Entry 1H9T (X-ray diffraction, 3.25 A resolution); this record covers chains B and Y of the 4 polymer chains in the assembly.

Chain B:
Name: Fatty acid metabolism regulator protein
Organism: Escherichia coli
UniProtKB: P09371 (FADR_ECOLI); residues 2-239 here correspond to UniProt positions 1-238 (UniProt number = residue number - 1)
Amino-acid sequence (243 residues; each row starts with the number of its first residue; numbers below 1 keep their minus sign (Phe-3 is residue -3)):
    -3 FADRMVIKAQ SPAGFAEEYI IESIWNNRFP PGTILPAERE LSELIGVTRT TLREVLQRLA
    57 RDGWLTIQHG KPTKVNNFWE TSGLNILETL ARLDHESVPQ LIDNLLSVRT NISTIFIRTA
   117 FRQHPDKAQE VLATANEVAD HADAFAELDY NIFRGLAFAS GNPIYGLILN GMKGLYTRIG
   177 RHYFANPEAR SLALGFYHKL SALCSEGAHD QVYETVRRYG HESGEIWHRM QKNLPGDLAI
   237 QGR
Not modelled in the structure: -3 to 4, 231-239
Ligand contacts: gold ion (AU): Phe117, Pro121, Leu199, Cys200, Ser201
What the authors report for this chain:
  - binding site for the 19-nt DNA strand: Ser7 to Ala9, Glu34, Arg35, Thr44, Arg45, Thr46, Thr47, Arg49, Ile63 to Thr69
  - mutagenesis - A9V, R35A, R35C, R49A: abolished binding to the 19-nt DNA strand (citing earlier work)
  - mutagenesis - K67A: decreased binding to the 19-nt DNA strand (citing earlier work)

Chain Y:
Molecule: 19-nt DNA strand
Sequence (19 nucleotides; numbered 1 to 19; the number before each row is that of its first residue):
     1 GATCTGGTCG TACCAGATG

Interface between chain B and chain Y:
Contacting residue pairs (17; chain B residue first):
  Ser7(B) with DT8(Y), hydrogen bond to the phosphate
  Pro8(B) with DT8(Y), phosphate contact; DC9(Y), phosphate contact
  Ala9(B) with DT8(Y), hydrogen bond to the phosphate
  Arg35(B) with DC13(Y), base contact
  Val43(B) with DC9(Y), phosphate contact
  Thr44(B) with DC9(Y), hydrogen bond to the phosphate; DG10(Y), base contact
  Thr46(B) with DC9(Y), base contact; DG10(Y), hydrogen bond to the base
  Thr47(B) with DT8(Y), sugar contact; DC9(Y), hydrogen bond to the phosphate
  His65(B) with DA15(Y), base contact; DG16(Y), hydrogen bond to the sugar
  Gly66(B) with DG16(Y), base contact; DA17(Y), sugar contact
  Lys67(B) with DA17(Y), sugar contact
Interface residues without a listed pair, chain B (14 interface residues in all): Gly10, Arg45, Glu50
Interface residues without a listed pair, chain Y (11 interface residues in all): DG7, DT11, DC14, DT18

Overview:
The interface between chain B and chain Y involves 14 residues on one side and 11 on the other, with 6
hydrogen bonds. Among the polar pairs are Thr46(B)-DG10(Y), His65(B)-DG16(Y) and Ser7(B)-DT8(Y). The paper
reports a binding site for the 19-nt DNA strand at Ser7(B), Glu34(B) and Arg35(B) among others; A9V, R35A and
R35C of chain B, among others, abolish binding to the 19-nt DNA strand; 5 substitutions were tested in all.
Here chain B is Fatty acid metabolism regulator protein (Escherichia coli) and chain Y is a 19-nt DNA strand.
Entry 1H9T (Fadr, fatty acid responsive transcription factor from E. coli in complex with fadb operator) was
determined by X-ray diffraction.
